PDB entry 3WS8 | X-ray diffraction, 2.60 A resolution | chain A

Chain A:
Name: cAMP and cAMP-inhibited cGMP 3', 5'-cyclic phosphodiesterase 10A
From: Homo sapiens
Notes: EC 3.1.4.17, 3.1.4.35; fragment: catalytic domain
Reference sequence: Q9Y233 (PDE10_HUMAN); residues 449-789 here correspond to UniProt positions 439-779 (UniProt number = residue number - 10)
Chain sequence (345 residues; each row starts with the number of its first residue):
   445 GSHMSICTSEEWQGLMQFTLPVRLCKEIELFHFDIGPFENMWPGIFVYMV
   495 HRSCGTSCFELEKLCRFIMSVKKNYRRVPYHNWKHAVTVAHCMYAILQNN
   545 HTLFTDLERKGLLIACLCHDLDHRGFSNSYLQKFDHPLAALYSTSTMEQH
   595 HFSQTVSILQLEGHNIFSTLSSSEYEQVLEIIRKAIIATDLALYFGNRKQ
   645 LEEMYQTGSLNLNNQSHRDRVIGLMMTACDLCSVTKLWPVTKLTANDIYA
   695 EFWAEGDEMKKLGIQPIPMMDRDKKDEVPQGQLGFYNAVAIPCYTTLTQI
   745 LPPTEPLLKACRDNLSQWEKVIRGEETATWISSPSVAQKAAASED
Not modelled in the structure: 445-446, 771-789
Construct notes: expression tag (445-448)
Bound ions: Zn2+: His-529, His-563, Asp-564, Asp-674; Mg2+ near Asp-564 (its only coordinating residue here)
Ligand contacts: X4C (8-methyl-6-[2-(5-methyl-1-phenyl-1H-benzimidazol-2-yl)ethyl]imidazo[1,5-a]pyrimidine): Ser-677, Val-678, Ile-692, Tyr-693, Phe-696, Pro-712, Met-713, Glu-721, Val-722, Gly-725, Gln-726, Gly-728, Phe-729, Val-733

In short:
Bound to chain A: compound X4C. His-529, His-563, Asp-564 and Asp-674 coordinate Zn2+.
Chain A is cAMP and cAMP-inhibited cGMP 3', 5'-cyclic phosphodiesterase 10A (Homo sapiens); the structure,
Crystal structure of PDE10A in complex with a benzimidazole inhibitor, was determined by X-ray diffraction
together with 3WS9 from the same study.
